6QCG - chains A and B of the 6 polymer chains in the assembly; structure by X-ray diffraction, 3.40 A resolution.

== Chain A (and B) ==
Molecule: Proliferating cell nuclear antigen
Source organism: Homo sapiens
Notes: chain B of this document is another copy of the same molecule, construct and numbering; everything in this record applies to it too
UniProt: P12004 (PCNA_HUMAN); numbering as in UniProt (aligned over 1-261)
Chain sequence (263 residues; row label = number of the first residue in the row; numbers below 1 keep their minus sign (Gly-1 is residue -1)):
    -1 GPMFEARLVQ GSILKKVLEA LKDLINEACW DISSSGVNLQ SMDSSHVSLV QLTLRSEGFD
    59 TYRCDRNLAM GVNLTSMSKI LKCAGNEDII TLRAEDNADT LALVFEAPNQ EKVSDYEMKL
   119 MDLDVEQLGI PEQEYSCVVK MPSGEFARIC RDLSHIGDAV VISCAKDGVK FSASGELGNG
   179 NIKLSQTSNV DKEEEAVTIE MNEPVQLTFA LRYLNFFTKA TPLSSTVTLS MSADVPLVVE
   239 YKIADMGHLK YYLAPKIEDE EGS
Not modelled in the structure: -1 to 0, 187-190, 256-261 (chain B: -1 to 0, 256-261)
Sequence notes: expression tag (-1 to 0)
UniProt features mapped onto this chain:
  - DNA-binding region: Arg61 to Lys80
  - modified residue: Lys14 (N6-acetyllysine), Lys77 (N6-acetyllysine), Lys80 (N6-acetyllysine), Tyr211 (Phosphotyrosine), Lys248 (N6-acetyllysine)
  - cross-link (Glycyl lysine isopeptide (Lys-Gly)): Lys164 (interchain with G-Cter in SUMO2), Lys254 (interchain with G-Cter in SUMO2)
  - natural variant: Ser228 (S228I: In ATLD2)
  - mutagenesis: Lys13 (K13R: Inhibits acetylation, recruitment to DNA damage sites, inducible ubiquitination and protein degradation, DNA replication and repair synthesis efficiencies, but homotrimer formation, nuclear ...), Lys14 (K14R: Inhibits acetylation, recruitment to DNA damage sites, inducible ubiquitination and protein degradation, DNA replication and repair synthesis efficiencies, but homotrimer formation, nuclear ...), Lys20 (K20R: Inhibits acetylation, recruitment to DNA damage sites, inducible ubiquitination and protein degradation, DNA replication and repair synthesis efficiencies, but homotrimer formation, nuclear ...), Met40 (M40A: Complete loss of interaction with UHRF2), Ser43 to Val45 (No effect on POLD3-binding. Impairs binding to ALKBH2), Lys77 (K77A: Inhibits recruitment to DNA damage sites, but nuclear localization is similar as the wild-type; in association with A-80 ...), Lys80 (K80A: Inhibits recruitment to DNA damage sites, but nuclear localization is similar as the wild-type; in association with A-77 ...), Gln125 to Ile128 (Strong decrease in POLD3-binding. Impairs binding to ALKBH2), Ile128 (I128A: Complete loss of interaction with UHRF2), Lys164 (K164R: Abolishes ubiquitination. No effect on interaction with SHPRH), Val188 to Lys190 (No effect on POLD3-binding. No effect on ALKBH2-binding), Tyr211 (Y211F: Alters chromatin-associated PCNA stability and its function in DNA replication and repair), 3 further mutagenesis entries in UniProt

== How chain A and chain B interact ==
Residue-residue contacts (36; chain A residue first):
  Glu143(A) - Glu109(B)
  Glu143(A) - Lys110(B)  salt bridge
  Arg146(A) - Lys80(B)
  Arg146(A) - Gly83(B)
  Ile147(A) - Lys110(B)
  Asp150(A) - Cys81(B)  hydrogen bond (backbone-side chain)
  Leu151(A) - Tyr114(B)
  His153(A) - Lys77(B)
  His153(A) - Lys80(B)
  Ile154(A) - Ile78(B)  hydrophobic
  Ile154(A) - Tyr114(B)  hydrophobic
  Leu175(A) - Ser74(B)
  Leu175(A) - Lys77(B)
  Leu175(A) - Met116(B)
  Leu175(A) - Lys117(B)  hydrogen bond (backbone-backbone)
  Gly176(A) - Glu115(B)
  Asn177(A) - Tyr114(B)
  Asn177(A) - Glu115(B)  hydrogen bond (backbone-backbone)
  Asn177(A) - Lys117(B)  hydrogen bond
  Gly178(A) - Asp113(B)
  Gly178(A) - Tyr114(B)
  Asn179(A) - Val111(B)
  Asn179(A) - Ser112(B)
  Asn179(A) - Asp113(B)  hydrogen bond (backbone-backbone)
  Ile180(A) - Lys110(B)
  Ile180(A) - Val111(B)
  Ile180(A) - Ser112(B)
  Ile180(A) - Tyr114(B)
  Lys181(A) - Lys110(B)
  Lys181(A) - Val111(B)  hydrogen bond (backbone-backbone)
  Leu182(A) - Glu109(B)
  Leu182(A) - Lys110(B)
  Ser183(A) - Glu109(B)  hydrogen bond (backbone-backbone)
  Thr185(A) - Glu109(B)
  Glu193(A) - Glu109(B)
  Val195(A) - Glu109(B)
Interface residues without a listed pair, chain A (20 interface residues in all): Pro140
Interface residues without a listed pair, chain B (17 interface residues in all): Ala82, Gln108

== Overview ==
The interface between chain A and chain B involves 20 residues on one side and 17 on the other, with 7
hydrogen bonds and 1 salt bridge. Polar pairs include Glu143(A)-Lys110(B), Asp150(A)-Cys81(B) and
Asn177(A)-Lys117(B). From UniProt: 23 mutagenesis sites on chain A.
Both chains are Proliferating cell nuclear antigen (Homo sapiens). Entry 6QCG (PCNA complex with Cdt1
N-terminal PIP-box peptide) was determined by X-ray diffraction together with 6QC0 from the same study.
